Entry 4L8H (X-ray diffraction, 2.40 A resolution); this record covers chains B and R of the 3 polymer chains in the assembly.

Chain B:
Molecule: Coat protein
From: Enterobacteria phage Qbeta
UniProt: P03615 (COAT_BPQBE); residues 1-132 here correspond to UniProt positions 2-133 (UniProt number = residue number + 1)
Chain sequence (132 residues; row label = number of the first residue in the row):
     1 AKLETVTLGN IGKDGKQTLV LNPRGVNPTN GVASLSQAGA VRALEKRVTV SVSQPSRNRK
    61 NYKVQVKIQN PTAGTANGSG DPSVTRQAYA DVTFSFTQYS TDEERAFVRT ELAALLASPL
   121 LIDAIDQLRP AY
Disordered / not traced: 75-83
Differences from the reference sequence: engineered mutation Arg42 (Pro43 in P03615), Gly74 (Cys75 in P03615), Gly80 (Cys81 in P03615), Arg129 (Asn130 in P03615)
Bound ions: Zn2+: Asp102, Glu103
Curated features (UniProtKB/Swiss-Prot):
  - site: Tyr89 (RNA-binding)

Chain R:
Molecule: RNA operator hairpin
Sequence (20 nucleotides; each row starts with the number of its first residue):
     1 AUGCAUGUCU AAGACAGCAU
Bound ions: Zn2+ site 1 near U6 (its only coordinating residue here); Zn2+ site 2 near G7 (its only coordinating residue here); Zn2+ site 3: A11 (shared with 1 residue of chain A); Zn2+ site 4 near G13 (its only coordinating residue here)

How chain B and chain R interact:
Residue-residue contacts (16):
  Asn58(B) - U8(R)  sugar contact
  Arg59(B) - U8(R)  salt bridge to the phosphate
  Arg59(B) - C9(R)  phosphate contact
  Lys60(B) - U8(R)  phosphate contact
  Lys60(B) - C9(R)  hydrogen bond to the phosphate
  Lys60(B) - U10(R)  salt bridge to the phosphate
  Asn61(B) - C9(R)  hydrogen bond to the phosphate
  Asn61(B) - U10(R)  hydrogen bond to the phosphate
  Lys63(B) - U8(R)  salt bridge to the phosphate
  Lys63(B) - C9(R)  salt bridge to the phosphate
  Gln65(B) - G7(R)  phosphate contact
  Gln65(B) - U8(R)  phosphate contact
  Lys67(B) - G7(R)  salt bridge to the phosphate
  Tyr89(B) - A5(R)  stacking on the base
  Asp91(B) - A5(R)  sugar contact
  Ser95(B) - A11(R)  base contact
Other interface residues (no listed pair), chain R (7 interface residues in all): U6

Overview:
The interface between chain B and chain R involves 10 residues on one side and 7 on the other; the contacts
include 3 hydrogen bonds, 5 salt bridges and 1 aromatic stacking contact. Polar pairs include Lys60(B)-C9(R),
Asn61(B)-C9(R) and Asn61(B)-U10(R).
Chain B is Coat protein (Enterobacteria phage Qbeta) and chain R is RNA operator hairpin; the structure,
Bacteriophage Qbeta coat protein in complex with RNA operator hairpin, was determined by X-ray diffraction.
